Entry 8THD (electron microscopy, 3.25 A resolution); this record covers chains D and E of the 8 polymer chains in the assembly.

Chain D:
Molecule: Replication factor C subunit 2
Source organism: Saccharomyces cerevisiae
Reference sequence: P40348 (RFC2_YEAST); residues 1-353 here = UniProt positions 1-353
Sequence (353 residues; each row starts with the number of its first residue):
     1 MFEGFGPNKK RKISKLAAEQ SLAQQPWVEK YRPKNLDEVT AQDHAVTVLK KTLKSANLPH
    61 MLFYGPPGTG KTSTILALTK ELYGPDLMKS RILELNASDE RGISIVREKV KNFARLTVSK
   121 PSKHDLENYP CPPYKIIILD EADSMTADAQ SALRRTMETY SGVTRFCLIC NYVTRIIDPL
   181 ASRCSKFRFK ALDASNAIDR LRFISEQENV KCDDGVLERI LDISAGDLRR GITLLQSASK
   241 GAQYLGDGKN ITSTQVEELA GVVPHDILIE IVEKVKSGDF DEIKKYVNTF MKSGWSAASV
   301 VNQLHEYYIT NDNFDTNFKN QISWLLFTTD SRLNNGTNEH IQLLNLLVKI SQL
Disordered / not traced: 1-21
Swiss-Prot annotation at these positions:
  - binding site (ATP): V28, R32, G65 to S73, N171, R229
  - modified residue: M1 (N-acetylmethionine)
Ion coordination: Mg2+: D140 (together with ATP-gamma-S)
Residues lining bound ligands: ATP-gamma-S (AGS; phosphothiophosphoric acid-adenylate ester): W27, V28, E29, Y31, R32, P33, V39, T40, P67, G68, T69, G70, K71, T72, S73, D140, E141, R200, L228, R229, I232

Chain E:
Molecule: Replication factor C subunit 5
Source organism: Saccharomyces cerevisiae
Reference sequence: P38251 (RFC5_YEAST); numbering as in UniProt (aligned over 1-354)
Sequence (354 residues; row label = number of the first residue in the row):
     1 MSLWVDKYRP KSLNALSHNE ELTNFLKSLS DQPRDLPHLL LYGPNGTGKK TRCMALLESI
    61 FGPGVYRLKI DVRQFVTASN RKLELNVVSS PYHLEITPSD MGNNDRIVIQ ELLKEVAQME
   121 QVDFQDSKDG LAHRYKCVII NEANSLTKDA QAALRRTMEK YSKNIRLIMV CDSMSPIIAP
   181 IKSRCLLIRC PAPSDSEIST ILSDVVTNER IQLETKDILK RIAQASNGNL RVSLLMLESM
   241 ALNNELALKS SSPIIKPDWI IVIHKLTRKI VKERSVNSLI ECRAVLYDLL AHCIPANIIL
   301 KELTFSLLDV ETLNTTNKSS IIEYSSVFDE RLSLGNKAIF HLEGFIAKVM CCLD
Disordered / not traced: 1, 120-133
Swiss-Prot annotation at these positions:
  - binding site (ATP): V5, S17, G43 to T51, R231
Residues lining bound ligands: ADP (adenosine-5'-diphosphate): W4, V5, D6, Y8, R9, P10, A15, L16, S17, H18, P44, N45, G46, T47, G48, K49, K50, T51, R52, I201, L230, R231, L234

Interface between chain D and chain E:
Contacting residue pairs (62):
  A23(D) - R34(E)
  Q24(D) - R34(E)
  Q24(D) - D35(E)  hydrogen bond
  S98(D) - R156(E)
  D99(D) - K114(E)  salt bridge
  D99(D) - R156(E)
  D99(D) - K160(E)
  R101(D) - R156(E)
  R230(D) - S183(E)
  Y244(D) - F25(E)  hydrophobic
  Y244(D) - S28(E)  hydrogen bond (backbone-side chain)
  Y244(D) - L29(E)
  Y244(D) - Q32(E)  hydrogen bond
  L259(D) - L186(E)  hydrophobic
  A260(D) - L187(E)
  F280(D) - L308(E)  hydrophobic
  F280(D) - K318(E)
  F280(D) - S319(E)
  D281(D) - K318(E)  salt bridge
  K284(D) - D309(E)  salt bridge
  N288(D) - N227(E)
  M291(D) - P44(E)
  K292(D) - P44(E)
  K292(D) - P191(E)
  K292(D) - A192(E)  hydrogen bond (backbone-backbone)
  S293(D) - R189(E)  hydrogen bond (backbone-side chain)
  S293(D) - P191(E)
  G294(D) - Y42(E)
  G294(D) - P44(E)
  G294(D) - R189(E)
  W295(D) - R189(E)
  S296(D) - M174(E)
  A298(D) - S175(E)
  R332(D) - S326(E)  hydrogen bond
  R332(D) - V327(E)
  R332(D) - E330(E)  salt bridge
  N334(D) - K148(E)  hydrogen bond (backbone-side chain)
  N335(D) - E330(E)
  N335(D) - S333(E)
  N335(D) - L334(E)
  G336(D) - P176(E)
  G336(D) - S333(E)  hydrogen bond (backbone-side chain)
  T337(D) - D329(E)
  T337(D) - E330(E)
  T337(D) - S333(E)
  N338(D) - K301(E)
  N338(D) - D329(E)
  E339(D) - S173(E)
  E339(D) - S175(E)  hydrogen bond
  H340(D) - F305(E)
  I341(D) - I322(E)  hydrophobic
  I341(D) - S325(E)
  I341(D) - S326(E)
  I341(D) - D329(E)
  Q342(D) - S326(E)  hydrogen bond
  L344(D) - F305(E)  hydrophobic
  L344(D) - L308(E)  hydrophobic
  L344(D) - I322(E)  hydrophobic
  N345(D) - I322(E)
  N345(D) - E323(E)
  N345(D) - S326(E)
  K349(D) - E323(E)  salt bridge
Also at the interface, not in a pair above, chain D (43 interface residues in all): A97, R229, T233, S237, G241, E258, G261, L333, V348, Q352
Also at the interface, not in a pair above, chain E (42 interface residues in all): G43, E159, R184, T315

In short:
43 residues of chain D and 42 residues of chain E are in contact, with 10 hydrogen bonds and 5 salt bridges.
Polar pairs include D99(D)-K114(E), D281(D)-K318(E) and K284(D)-D309(E). Chain D binds ATP-gamma-S. Chain E
binds ADP.
Here chain D is Replication factor C subunit 2 and chain E is Replication factor C subunit 5, both from
Saccharomyces cerevisiae. Entry 8THD (Structure of the Saccharomyces cerevisiae clamp unloader Elg1-RFC bound
to PCNA) was determined by electron microscopy, deposited together with 8THB and 8THC.
